PDB entry 5NQS | X-ray diffraction, 2.61 A resolution | chain A

[Chain A]
Molecule: Protein TOPLESS
Organism: Arabidopsis thaliana
UniProt: Q94AI7 (TPL_ARATH); residues 3-184 here = UniProt positions 3-184
Amino-acid sequence (210 residues; numbered -25 to 184; the number before each row is that of its first residue; numbers below 1 keep their minus sign (Met-25 is residue -25)):
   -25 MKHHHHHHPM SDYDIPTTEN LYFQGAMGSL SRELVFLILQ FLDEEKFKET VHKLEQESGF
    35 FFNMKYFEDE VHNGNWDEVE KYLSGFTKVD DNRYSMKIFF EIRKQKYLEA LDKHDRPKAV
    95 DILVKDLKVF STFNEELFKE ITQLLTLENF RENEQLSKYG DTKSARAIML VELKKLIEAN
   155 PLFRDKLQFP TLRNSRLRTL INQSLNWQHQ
Disordered / not traced: -25 to 1, 181-184
Sequence notes: initiating methionine (-25); expression tag (-24 to 2)
What the authors report for this chain:
  - self-association interface (contacts with another copy of this molecule): Arg172, Asn176
  - mutagenesis - I175N, N176H: unchanged binding to IAA12
  - mutagenesis - I175N, N176H: unchanged binding to WUS
  - mutagenesis - F35Q: decreased binding to IAA12
  - mutagenesis - F35Q: decreased binding to WUS
  - mutagenesis - F35Q, F74Q, K102S/T116A/Q117S/E122S: abolished signaling
  - mutagenesis - N176H: decreased signaling
  - mutagenesis - F74Q: decreased binding to IAA12 or WUS
  - mutagenesis - K102S/T116A/Q117S/E122S: decreased binding to FAM-IAA12 EAR motif

[In short]
The paper reports that F35Q, F74Q and K102S/T116A/Q117S/E122S abolish signaling; a self-association interface
involving Arg172 and Asn176; 5 substitutions were tested in all.
Chain A is Protein TOPLESS (Arabidopsis thaliana); the structure, Structure of the Arabidopsis Thaliana
TOPLESS N-terminal domain, was determined by X-ray diffraction (same publication as 5NQV).
